Entry 4BSB (X-ray diffraction, 2.35 A resolution); this record covers chains A and B.

[Chain A]
Molecule: Hemagglutinin
From: Influenza virus A/ANHUI/1/2013 (H7N9)
Notes: fragment: ha1 of trypsin released ectodomain, residues 19-339
Reference sequence: M4YV75 (M4YV75_9INFA); residues 1-321 here correspond to UniProt positions 19-339 (UniProt number = residue number + 18)
Sequence (321 residues; each row starts with the number of its first residue):
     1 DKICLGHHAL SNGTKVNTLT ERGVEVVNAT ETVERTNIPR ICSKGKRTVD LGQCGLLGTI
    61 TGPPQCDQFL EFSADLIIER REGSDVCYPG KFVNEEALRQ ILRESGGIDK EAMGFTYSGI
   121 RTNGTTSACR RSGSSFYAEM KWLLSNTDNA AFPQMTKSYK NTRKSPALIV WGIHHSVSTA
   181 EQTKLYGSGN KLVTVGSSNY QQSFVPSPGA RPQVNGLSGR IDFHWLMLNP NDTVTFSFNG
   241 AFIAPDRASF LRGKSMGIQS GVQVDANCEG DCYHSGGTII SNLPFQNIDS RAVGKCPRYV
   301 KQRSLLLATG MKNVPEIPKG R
Unresolved in the structure: 318-321
Disulfide bonds: C42-C268, C54-C66, C87-C129, C272-C296
Covalently attached groups: N-acetylglucosamine (NAG) linked to N12, N28, N123, N231

[Chain B]
Molecule: Hemagglutinin
From: Influenza virus A/ANHUI/1/2013 (H7N9)
Notes: fragment: ha2 of trypsin released ectodomain, residues 340-516
Reference sequence: M4YV75 (M4YV75_9INFA); residues 1-177 here correspond to UniProt positions 340-516 (UniProt number = residue number + 339)
Sequence (177 residues; each row starts with the number of its first residue):
     1 GLFGAIAGFI ENGWEGLIDG WYGFRHQNAQ GEGTAADYKS TQSAIDQITG KLNRLIEKTN
    61 QQFELIDNEF NEVEKQIGNV INWTRDSITE VWSYNAELLV AMENQHTIDL ADSEMDKLYE
   121 RVKRQLRENA EEDGTGCFEI FHKCDDDCMA SIRNNTYDHS KYREEAMQNR IQIDPVK
Unresolved in the structure: 171-177
Disulfide bonds: C144-C148
Covalently attached groups: N-acetylglucosamine (NAG) linked to N82

[How chain A and chain B interact]
Contacting residue pairs (130):
  D1(A) - Q27(B)  hydrogen bond (backbone-backbone)
  D1(A) - N28(B)
  D1(A) - E139(B)
  D1(A) - I140(B)  hydrogen bond (backbone-backbone)
  K2(A) - H26(B)
  K2(A) - Q27(B)  hydrogen bond (backbone-backbone)
  K2(A) - C137(B)
  K2(A) - F138(B)
  K2(A) - M149(B)
  I3(A) - R25(B)
  I3(A) - C137(B)  hydrogen bond (backbone-side chain)
  I3(A) - F138(B)  hydrogen bond (backbone-backbone)
  C4(A) - W14(B)
  C4(A) - F24(B)
  C4(A) - R25(B)  hydrogen bond (backbone-backbone)
  C4(A) - G136(B)
  C4(A) - C137(B)  disulfide
  L5(A) - W14(B)
  L5(A) - G23(B)
  L5(A) - F24(B)  hydrophobic
  L5(A) - L118(B)  hydrophobic
  L5(A) - G136(B)  hydrogen bond (backbone-backbone)
  G6(A) - W14(B)
  G6(A) - Y22(B)
  G6(A) - G23(B)  hydrogen bond (backbone-backbone)
  G6(A) - M115(B)
  H7(A) - I6(B)
  H7(A) - N12(B)
  H7(A) - G13(B)
  H7(A) - W14(B)  hydrogen bond (backbone-backbone)
  H7(A) - L17(B)
  H7(A) - W21(B)
  H8(A) - W14(B)
  H8(A) - L17(B)
  H8(A) - G20(B)
  H8(A) - W21(B)  hydrogen bond (backbone-backbone)
  A9(A) - G13(B)
  A9(A) - W14(B)  hydrogen bond (backbone-backbone)
  A9(A) - E15(B)
  V16(A) - N104(B)
  N17(A) - A101(B)
  N17(A) - N104(B)  hydrogen bond (backbone-side chain)
  T18(A) - A101(B)
  T18(A) - N104(B)
  T18(A) - Q105(B)  hydrogen bond
  T18(A) - I108(B)
  L19(A) - A101(B)
  L19(A) - M102(B)
  L19(A) - Q105(B)  hydrogen bond (backbone-side chain)
  T20(A) - Q105(B)  hydrogen bond (backbone-side chain)
  T30(A) - L52(B)
  E79(A) - F70(B)
  R80(A) - F70(B)
  R81(A) - E69(B)
  R81(A) - F70(B)
  E95(A) - N71(B)
  E96(A) - N68(B)  hydrogen bond
  E96(A) - V73(B)
  R99(A) - N68(B)
  R99(A) - N71(B)
  Q100(A) - L65(B)
  Q100(A) - I66(B)  hydrogen bond (side chain-backbone)
  M256(A) - Q62(B)
  M256(A) - F63(B)
  M256(A) - E64(B)
  G257(A) - L65(B)
  Q259(A) - N68(B)  hydrogen bond
  Q259(A) - E69(B)  hydrogen bond (side chain-backbone)
  Q259(A) - F70(B)
  S260(A) - F70(B)
  S275(A) - E69(B)  hydrogen bond
  S281(A) - K58(B)
  N282(A) - I56(B)
  N282(A) - E57(B)  hydrogen bond (backbone-backbone)
  P284(A) - L55(B)
  F285(A) - A96(B)  hydrophobic
  S290(A) - R85(B)
  R291(A) - D67(B)  salt bridge
  R291(A) - E69(B)  salt bridge
  R291(A) - R85(B)
  V293(A) - F63(B)
  V293(A) - E64(B)
  V293(A) - L65(B)  hydrophobic
  G294(A) - Q61(B)
  G294(A) - Q62(B)
  G294(A) - F63(B)  hydrogen bond (backbone-backbone)
  K295(A) - K58(B)  hydrogen bond (backbone-side chain)
  K295(A) - T59(B)
  K295(A) - N60(B)
  K295(A) - Q61(B)
  K295(A) - Q62(B)
  C296(A) - K58(B)
  P297(A) - K58(B)
  R298(A) - T59(B)
  R298(A) - W92(B)
  Y299(A) - T89(B)
  Y299(A) - W92(B)
  V300(A) - W92(B)
  V300(A) - S93(B)
  K301(A) - T89(B)
  K301(A) - E90(B)  salt bridge
  K301(A) - S93(B)  hydrogen bond (backbone-side chain)
  Q302(A) - S93(B)  hydrogen bond (side chain-backbone)
  Q302(A) - E97(B)  hydrogen bond
  L305(A) - A96(B)  hydrophobic
  L306(A) - V100(B)
  L306(A) - N104(B)  hydrogen bond (backbone-side chain)
  L307(A) - L55(B)  hydrophobic
  L307(A) - E103(B)
  L307(A) - N104(B)
  A308(A) - N104(B)  hydrogen bond (backbone-side chain)
  A308(A) - T107(B)
  T309(A) - W21(B)
  T309(A) - I48(B)
  T309(A) - L52(B)
  G310(A) - W21(B)
  G310(A) - T107(B)
  M311(A) - I6(B)  hydrophobic
  M311(A) - W21(B)  hydrophobic
  M311(A) - Y22(B)  hydrophobic
  M311(A) - A111(B)  hydrophobic
  K312(A) - A7(B)
  V314(A) - I6(B)  hydrophobic
  V314(A) - A7(B)  hydrophobic
  V314(A) - E11(B)
  V314(A) - N12(B)
  V314(A) - G13(B)  hydrogen bond (backbone-backbone)
  P315(A) - N12(B)
  E316(A) - N12(B)
  E316(A) - E15(B)
Interface residues without a listed pair, chain A (63 interface residues in all): L10, S11, V24, V26, T32, R103, I258, L283, I317
Interface residues without a listed pair, chain B (66 interface residues in all): I10, L98, L99, Y119, I152
Disulfides between the chains: C4(A)-C137(B)

[In short]
The interface between chain A and chain B involves 63 residues on one side and 66 on the other; the contacts
include 1 disulfide bond, 29 hydrogen bonds and 3 salt bridges. Polar pairs include R291(A)-D67(B),
R291(A)-E69(B) and K301(A)-E90(B).
Chain A is Hemagglutinin and chain B is Hemagglutinin, both from Influenza virus A/ANHUI/1/2013 (H7N9); the
structure, Human H7N9 Influenza Virus Haemagglutinin (with Asn-133 Glycosylation) in Complex with Human
Receptor Analogue LSTc, was determined by X-ray diffraction (same publication as 4BSA, 4BSC, 4BSD, 4BSE, 4BSF,
4BSG, 4BSH and 4BSI).
